9EMT - chain A; structure by X-ray diffraction, 1.40 A resolution.

# Chain A
Molecule: Probable N-acetyltransferase 16
Organism: Homo sapiens
Notes: EC 2.3.1.-; engineered mutation(s): Residues 5-27 deleted
UniProtKB: Q8N8M0 (NAT16_HUMAN); aligned to UniProt positions 1-346 over residues 24-369 (the alignment contains insertions or deletions, so no single offset holds)
Chain sequence (352 residues; each row starts with the number of its first residue):
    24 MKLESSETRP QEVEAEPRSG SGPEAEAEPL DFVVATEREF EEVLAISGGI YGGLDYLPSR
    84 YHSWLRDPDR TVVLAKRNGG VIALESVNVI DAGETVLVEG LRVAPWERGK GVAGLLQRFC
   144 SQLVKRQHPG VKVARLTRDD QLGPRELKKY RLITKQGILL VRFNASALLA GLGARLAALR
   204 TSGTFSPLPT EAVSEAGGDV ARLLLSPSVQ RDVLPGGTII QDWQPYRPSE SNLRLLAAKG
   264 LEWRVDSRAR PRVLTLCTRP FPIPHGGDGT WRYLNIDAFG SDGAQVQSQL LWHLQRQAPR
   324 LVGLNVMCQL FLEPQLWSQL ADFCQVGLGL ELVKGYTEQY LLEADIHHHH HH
Disordered / not traced: 24-46, 372-375
Differences from the reference sequence: expression tag (370-375)
Residues lining bound ligands:
  - CoA-disulfide (5NG; [[(2S,3S,4R,5R)-5-(6-aminopurin-9-yl)-4-oxidanyl-3-phosphonooxy-oxolan-2-yl]methoxy-oxidanyl-phosphoryl] [(3R)-4-[[3-[2-[2-[3-[[(2R)-4-[[[(2R,3S,4R,5R)-5-(6-aminopurin-9-yl)-4-oxidanyl-3-phosphonooxy-oxolan-2-yl]methoxy-oxidanyl-phosphoryl]oxy-oxidanyl-phosphoryl]oxy-3,3-dimethyl-2-oxidanyl-butanoyl]amino]propanoylamino]ethyldisulfanyl]ethylamino]-3-oxidanylidene-propyl]amino]-2,2-dimethyl-3-oxidanyl-4-oxidanylidene-butyl] hydrogen phosphate): I73, Y74, E108, V121, L124, R125, V126, E130, R131, G132, K133, G134, V135, A136, G137, Q140, R141, S144, Q145, K148, A157, L159, R161, R168, K172, Y173, A367, D368, I369, H370, H371
  - malonate ion (MLI): K171, K172, Y173, R174, E366, A367, D368, H370
What the authors report for this chain:
  - binding site for imidazole: Y74, W246
  - catalytic residues: G123, L124 (proposed by the authors, not directly observed)
  - disease-associated variants - F63S: decreased catalytic activity on acetylhistidine

# In short
Ligands of chain A: CoA-disulfide and malonate ion. From the paper: catalytic residues G123 and L124; F63S
reduces catalytic activity on acetylhistidine.
Chain A is Probable N-acetyltransferase 16 (Homo sapiens); the structure, Crystal structure of Histidine
acetyltransferase with imidazole and coenzyme A disulfide, was determined by X-ray diffraction (same
publication as 9EN3, 9EMD, 9EMO and 9EMP).
